8BH3 - chains L and j of the 18 polymer chains in the assembly; structure by electron microscopy, 4.55 A resolution (low resolution: residue-level contacts below are approximate; hydrogen-bond / salt-bridge calls are withheld).

Chain L:
Protein: X-ray repair cross-complementing protein 5
Source organism: Homo sapiens
Notes: EC 3.6.4.-
UniProt: P13010 (XRCC5_HUMAN); residue numbers follow UniProt; this construct covers 1-732
Sequence (732 residues; numbered 1 to 732; the number before each row is that of its first residue):
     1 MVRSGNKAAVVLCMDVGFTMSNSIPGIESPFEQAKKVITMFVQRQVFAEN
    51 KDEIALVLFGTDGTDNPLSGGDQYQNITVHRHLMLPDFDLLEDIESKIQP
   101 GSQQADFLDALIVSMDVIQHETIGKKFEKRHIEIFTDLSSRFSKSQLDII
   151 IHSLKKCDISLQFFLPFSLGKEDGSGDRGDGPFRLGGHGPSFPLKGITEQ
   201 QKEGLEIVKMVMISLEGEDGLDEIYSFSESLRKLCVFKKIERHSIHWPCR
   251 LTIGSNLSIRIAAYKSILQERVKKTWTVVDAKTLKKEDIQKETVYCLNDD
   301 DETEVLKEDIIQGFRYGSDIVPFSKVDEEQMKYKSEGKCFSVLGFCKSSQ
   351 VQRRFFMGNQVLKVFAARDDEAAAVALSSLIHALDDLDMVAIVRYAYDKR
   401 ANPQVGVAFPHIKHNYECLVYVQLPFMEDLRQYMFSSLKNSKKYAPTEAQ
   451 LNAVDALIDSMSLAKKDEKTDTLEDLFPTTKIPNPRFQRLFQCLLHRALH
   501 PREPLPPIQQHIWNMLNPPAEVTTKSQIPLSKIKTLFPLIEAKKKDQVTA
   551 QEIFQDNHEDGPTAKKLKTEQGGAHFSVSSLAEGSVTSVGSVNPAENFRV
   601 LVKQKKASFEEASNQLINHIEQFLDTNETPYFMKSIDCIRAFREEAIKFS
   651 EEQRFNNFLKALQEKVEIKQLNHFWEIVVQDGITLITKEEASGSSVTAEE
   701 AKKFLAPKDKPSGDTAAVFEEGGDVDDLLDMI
Not modelled in the structure: 1-5, 171-180, 545-592, 705-721
Curated features (UniProtKB/Swiss-Prot):
  - region: Leu138 to Leu165 (Leucine-zipper)
  - motif: Glu720 to Leu728 (EEXXXDL motif)
  - modified residue: Lys144 (N6-acetyllysine), Ser255 (Phosphoserine), Ser258 (Phosphoserine), Lys265 (N6-acetyllysine), Ser318 (Phosphoserine), Lys332 (N6-acetyllysine), Thr535 (Phosphothreonine), Ser577 (Phosphoserine), Ser579 (Phosphoserine), Ser580 (Phosphoserine), Lys660 (N6-acetyllysine), Lys665 (N6-acetyllysine), Thr715 (Phosphothreonine)
  - cross-link (Glycyl lysine isopeptide (Lys-Gly)): Lys195 (interchain with G-Cter in SUMO2), Lys532 (interchain with G-Cter in SUMO2), Lys534 (interchain with G-Cter in SUMO2), Lys566 (interchain with G-Cter in SUMO2), Lys568 (interchain with G-Cter in SUMO2), Lys669 (interchain with G-Cter in SUMO2), Lys688 (interchain with G-Cter in SUMO2)

Chain j:
Molecule: 25-nt DNA strand
Sequence (25 nucleotides; row label = number of the first residue in the row):
    14 TAATAATAGTTTTTAGTTTATTGGG

How chain L and chain j interact:
Contacting residue pairs (6; chain L residue first):
  Thr275(L) - DT30(j)
  Trp276(L) - DT30(j)
  Lys338(L) - DG36(j)
  Asp398(L) - DT35(j)
  Lys399(L) - DT35(j)
  Arg400(L) - DT34(j)
Also at the interface, not in a pair above, chain j (6 interface residues in all): DG29, DA33

In short:
The chain L/chain j interface involves 6 residues from each chain.
Here chain L is X-ray repair cross-complementing protein 5 (Homo sapiens) and chain j is a 25-nt DNA strand.
Entry 8BH3 (DNA-PK Ku80 mediated dimer bound to PAXX) was determined by electron microscopy (same publication
as 8ASC, 7ZYG, 8BHV, 8BHY and 7ZWA).
